PDB entry 5NQQ | X-ray diffraction, 1.87 A resolution | chains B and D of the 4 polymer chains in the assembly

== Chain B (and D) ==
Protein: L-lactate dehydrogenase A chain
From: Oryctolagus cuniculus
Notes: EC 1.1.1.27; chain D of this document is another copy of the same molecule, construct and numbering; everything in this record applies to it too
UniProt: P13491 (LDHA_RABIT); residues 0-331 here correspond to UniProt positions 1-332 (UniProt number = residue number + 1)
Sequence (332 residues; numbered 0 to 331; the number before each row is that of its first residue; numbering starts at 0):
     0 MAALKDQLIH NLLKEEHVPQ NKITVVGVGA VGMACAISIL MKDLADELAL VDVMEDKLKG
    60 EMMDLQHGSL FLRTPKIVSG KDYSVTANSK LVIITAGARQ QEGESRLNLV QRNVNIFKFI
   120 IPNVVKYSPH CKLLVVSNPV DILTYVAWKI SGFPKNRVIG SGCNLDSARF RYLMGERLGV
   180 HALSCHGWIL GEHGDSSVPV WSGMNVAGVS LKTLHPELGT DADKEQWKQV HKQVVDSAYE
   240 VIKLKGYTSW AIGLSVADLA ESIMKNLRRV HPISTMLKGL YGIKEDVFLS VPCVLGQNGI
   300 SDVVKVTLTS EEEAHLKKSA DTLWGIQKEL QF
Unresolved in the structure: 0
Sequence notes: engineered mutation Ser248 (Thr249 in P13491)
Ligand contacts: NADH (NAI; 1,4-dihydronicotinamide adenine dinucleotide): Val25, Gly26, Val27, Gly28, Ala29, Val30, Gly31, Val50, Asp51, Val52, Met53, Lys56, Tyr82, Thr94, Ala95, Gly96, Ala97, Arg98, Gln99, Leu108, Asn112, Ile115, Phe118, Ile119, Val135, Ser136, Asn137, Val139, Ser160, Leu164, His192, Thr247, Ile251
Curated features (UniProtKB/Swiss-Prot):
  - active site: His192 (Proton acceptor)
  - binding site (NAD(+)): Arg98, Asn137
  - binding site (substrate): Arg105, Asn137, Arg168, Thr247
  - modified residue: Ala1 (N-acetylalanine), Lys4 (N6-acetyllysine), Lys13 (N6-acetyllysine), Lys56 (N6-acetyllysine), Lys80 (N6-acetyllysine), Lys117 (N6-acetyllysine), Lys125 (N6-acetyllysine), Lys223 (N6-acetyllysine), Lys231 (N6-acetyllysine), Tyr238 (Phosphotyrosine), Lys242 (N6-acetyllysine), Thr308 (Phosphothreonine), Ser309 (Phosphoserine), Lys317 (N6-acetyllysine), Thr321 (Phosphothreonine)
  - cross-link: Lys56 (Glycyl lysine isopeptide (Lys-Gly) (interchain with G-Cter in SUMO2))
What the authors report for this chain:
  - binding site for oxaloacetate ion: Arg105, Asn137, Arg168, His192, Thr247
  - binding site for sulfate ion: Arg170, His185

== Chain B / chain D interface ==
Contacting residue pairs (30):
  Gly178(B) with Arg267(D), hydrogen bond (backbone-side chain)
  Val179(B) with Arg267(D); Val269(D), hydrophobic; Val293(D), hydrophobic
  His180(B) with Leu266(D); Arg267(D), hydrogen bond (backbone-backbone)
  Leu182(B) with Arg268(D)
  Ser183(B) with Arg268(D); Val269(D), hydrogen bond (side chain-backbone)
  His185(B) with His185(D)
  Trp187(B) with Ala206(D); Gly207(D)
  Gly202(B) with Gly207(D)
  Ala206(B) with Trp187(D); Pro291(D), hydrophobic
  Gly207(B) with Trp187(D); Gly202(D)
  Val208(B) with Val305(D), hydrophobic
  Leu213(B) with Thr306(D)
  Leu266(B) with His180(D)
  Arg267(B) with Gly178(D), hydrogen bond (side chain-backbone); Val179(D); His180(D), hydrogen bond (backbone-backbone)
  Arg268(B) with Leu182(D); Ser183(D)
  Val269(B) with Ser183(D), hydrogen bond (backbone-side chain)
  Pro291(B) with Ala206(D), hydrophobic
  Val293(B) with Val179(D), hydrophobic
  Val305(B) with Val208(D), hydrophobic
  Thr306(B) with Leu213(D)
Other interface residues (no listed pair), chain B (26 interface residues in all): Arg72, Ser201, Asn204, Val205, Val303, Lys304
Other interface residues (no listed pair), chain D (26 interface residues in all): Arg72, Ser201, Asn204, Val205, Val303, Lys304

== In short ==
The chain B/chain D interface involves 26 residues from each chain, with 6 hydrogen bonds. Polar contacts
include Gly178(B)-Arg267(D), Ser183(B)-Val269(D) and His180(B)-Arg267(D). Bound to chain B: NADH. From the
paper: a binding site for oxaloacetate ion at Arg105(B), Asn137(B) and Arg168(B) among others; a binding site
for sulfate ion at Arg170(B) and His185(B).
Chain B and chain D are both L-lactate dehydrogenase A chain (Oryctolagus cuniculus); the structure, Rabbit
Muscle L-lactate dehydrogenase in complex with NADH and oxaloacetate, was determined by X-ray diffraction
together with 5NQB from the same study.
